Entry 6A5O (electron microscopy, 9.90 A resolution (very low resolution: no residue pairs are listed; an interface is given only as per-side residue counts)); this record covers chains T and d of the 23 polymer chains in the assembly.

Chain T:
Molecule: 198-nt DNA strand
Sequence (198 nucleotides; row label = number of the first residue in the row; numbers below 1 keep their minus sign (DA-72 is residue -72)):
   -72 ATCAGAATCCCGGTGCCGAGGCCGCTCAATTGGTCGTAGACAGCTCTAGC
   -22 ACCGCTTAAACGCACGTACGCGCTGTCCCCCGCGTTTTAACCGCCAAGGG
    28 GATTACACCCAAGACACCAGGCACGAGACAGAAAAAAACAACGAAAACGG
    78 CCACCACCCAAACACACCAAACACAAGAGCTAATTGACTGACGTAAGC
Disordered / not traced: 106-125

Chain d:
Name: Histone H2B type 1-J
Source organism: Homo sapiens
UniProt: P06899 (H2B1J_HUMAN); residues -3 to 122 here correspond to UniProt positions 1-126 (UniProt number = residue number + 4)
Sequence (129 residues; numbered -6 to 122; the number before each row is that of its first residue; numbers below 1 keep their minus sign (Gly-6 is residue -6)):
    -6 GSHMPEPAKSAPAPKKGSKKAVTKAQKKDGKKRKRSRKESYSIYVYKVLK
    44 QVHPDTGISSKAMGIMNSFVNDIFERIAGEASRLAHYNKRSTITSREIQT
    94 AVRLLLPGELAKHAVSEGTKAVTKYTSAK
Disordered / not traced: -6 to 27
Sequence notes: expression tag (-6 to -4)
Swiss-Prot annotation at these positions:
  - modified residue: Pro-2 (N-acetylproline), Glu-1 (ADP-ribosyl glutamic acid), Lys2 (N6-(2-hydroxyisobutyryl)lysine), Ser3 (ADP-ribosylserine), Lys8 (N6-(beta-hydroxybutyryl)lysine), Lys9 (N6-(2-hydroxyisobutyryl)lysine), Ser11 (Phosphoserine), Lys12 (N6-acetyllysine), Lys13 (N6-(beta-hydroxybutyryl)lysine), Lys17 (N6-(2-hydroxyisobutyryl)lysine), Lys20 (N6-(2-hydroxyisobutyryl)lysine), Lys21 (N6-(2-hydroxyisobutyryl)lysine), Lys31 (N6-(2-hydroxyisobutyryl)lysine), Glu32 (PolyADP-ribosyl glutamic acid), Ser33 (Phosphoserine), Lys40 (N6-(2-hydroxyisobutyryl)lysine), Lys43 (N6-(2-hydroxyisobutyryl)lysine), Lys54 (N6,N6-dimethyllysine), Arg76 (Dimethylated arginine), Lys82 (N6,N6,N6-trimethyllysine) and 6 more in UniProt
  - glycosylation: Ser109 (O-linked (GlcNAc) serine)
  - cross-link (Glycyl lysine isopeptide (Lys-Gly)): Lys2 (interchain with G-Cter in SUMO2), Lys17 (interchain with G-Cter in SUMO2), Lys31 (interchain with G-Cter in ubiquitin), Lys117 (interchain with G-Cter in ubiquitin)

Chain T / chain d interface:
At this resolution (10 A) residue pairs are not listed: 10 residues of chain T and 13 of chain d lie at the interface.

Summary:
10 residues of chain T and 13 residues of chain d are in contact.
Here chain T is a 198-nt DNA strand and chain d is Histone H2B type 1-J (Homo sapiens). Entry 6A5O (RNA
polymerase II elongation complex stalled at SHL(-6) of the nucleosome) was determined by electron microscopy
together with 6A5L, 6A5P, 6A5R, 6A5T, 6A5U and 6INQ from the same study.
